PDB entry 5ZKI | X-ray diffraction, 2.32 A resolution | chains A and B of the 6 polymer chains in the assembly

[Chain A (and B)]
Molecule: Nuclease EXOG, mitochondrial
Organism: Homo sapiens
Notes: EC 3.1.30.-; chain B of this document is another copy of the same molecule, construct and numbering; everything in this record applies to it too
UniProtKB: Q9Y2C4 (EXOG_HUMAN); numbering as in UniProt (aligned over 42-368)
Amino-acid sequence (348 residues; row label = number of the first residue in the row):
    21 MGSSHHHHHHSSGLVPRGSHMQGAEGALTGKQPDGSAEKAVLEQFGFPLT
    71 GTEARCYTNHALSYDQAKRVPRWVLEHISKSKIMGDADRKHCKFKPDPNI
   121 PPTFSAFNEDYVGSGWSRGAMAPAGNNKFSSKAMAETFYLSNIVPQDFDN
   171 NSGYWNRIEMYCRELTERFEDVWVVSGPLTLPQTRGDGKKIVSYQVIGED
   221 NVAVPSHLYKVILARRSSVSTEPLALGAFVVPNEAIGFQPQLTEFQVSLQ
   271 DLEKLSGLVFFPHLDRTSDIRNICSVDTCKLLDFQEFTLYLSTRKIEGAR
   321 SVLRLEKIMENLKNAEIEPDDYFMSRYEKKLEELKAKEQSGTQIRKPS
Disordered / not traced: 21-57, 358-368 (chain B: 21-56, 361-368)
Differences from the reference sequence: expression tag (21-41); engineered mutation Ala-140 (His in Q9Y2C4)
UniProt features mapped onto this chain:
  - binding site (a divalent metal cation): Asn-171
  - natural variant: Gly-277 (G277V: Abolishes catalytic activity)
  - mutagenesis: Ser-137 (S137D: No effect on catalytic activity)
Cystine bridges: Cys-294/Cys-299
Bound ions: Mg2+: Asn-171 (shared with 2 residues of chain C)
From the paper describing this entry:
  - mutagenesis - H140A: abolished catalytic activity (proposed by the authors, not directly observed)
  - Mg2+ coordination: Asn-171
  - mutagenesis - N176A (20-fold): increased catalytic activity
  - binding site for the 12-nt DNA strand: Phe-168
  - contacts within the chain: Ser-137/Phe-168
  - mutagenesis - H140A/F168A (K_d_ = 3.15 uM): decreased binding to R2-DNA/RNA
  - mutagenesis - F168A, C299A: unchanged catalytic activity
  - specificity-determining residues: Asn-176

[Chain A / chain B interface]
Contacting residue pairs (118):
  Glu-58(A) / Thr-78(B)
  Lys-59(A) / Cys-76(B)
  Val-61(A) / His-97(B)
  Val-61(A) / Trp-193(B)  hydrogen bond (backbone-side chain)
  Leu-62(A) / His-80(B)
  Leu-62(A) / Leu-95(B)
  Leu-62(A) / Glu-96(B)
  Leu-62(A) / His-97(B)
  Leu-62(A) / Trp-193(B)
  Gln-64(A) / Trp-193(B)
  Gln-64(A) / Arg-235(B)
  Gln-64(A) / His-283(B)
  Phe-65(A) / Trp-193(B)  hydrophobic
  Phe-65(A) / Leu-233(B)  hydrophobic
  Phe-65(A) / Leu-244(B)  hydrophobic
  Phe-65(A) / Phe-281(B)
  Phe-65(A) / Pro-282(B)
  Phe-65(A) / His-283(B)  hydrogen bond (backbone-backbone)
  Phe-65(A) / Leu-284(B)  hydrophobic
  Gly-66(A) / Pro-282(B)
  Gly-66(A) / His-283(B)
  Phe-67(A) / Ala-74(B)  hydrophobic
  Phe-67(A) / Cys-76(B)  hydrophobic
  Phe-67(A) / Trp-93(B)  hydrophobic
  Phe-67(A) / Leu-95(B)  hydrophobic
  Phe-67(A) / Pro-282(B)
  Pro-68(A) / Trp-93(B)  hydrophobic
  Pro-68(A) / Val-195(B)  hydrophobic
  Pro-68(A) / Val-279(B)
  Leu-69(A) / Leu-278(B)
  Leu-69(A) / Val-279(B)  hydrogen bond (backbone-backbone)
  Leu-69(A) / Pro-282(B)  hydrophobic
  Thr-70(A) / Thr-72(B)
  Thr-70(A) / Ser-83(B)
  Thr-70(A) / Trp-93(B)
  Thr-70(A) / Leu-278(B)
  Thr-72(A) / Thr-70(B)
  Thr-72(A) / Thr-72(B)  hydrogen bond
  Ala-74(A) / Phe-67(B)  hydrophobic
  Cys-76(A) / Lys-59(B)
  Cys-76(A) / Phe-67(B)  hydrophobic
  Thr-78(A) / Glu-58(B)
  Asn-79(A) / Glu-58(B)
  Ala-81(A) / Phe-67(B)  hydrophobic
  Gln-86(A) / Gly-277(B)
  Ala-87(A) / Arg-92(B)
  Ala-87(A) / Ser-276(B)
  Ala-87(A) / Gly-277(B)
  Lys-88(A) / Lys-88(B)
  Arg-89(A) / Lys-274(B)  hydrogen bond (side chain-backbone)
  Arg-92(A) / Ala-87(B)
  Trp-93(A) / Phe-67(B)  hydrophobic
  Trp-93(A) / Pro-68(B)
  Trp-93(A) / Thr-70(B)
  Leu-95(A) / Leu-62(B)
  Leu-95(A) / Phe-67(B)  hydrophobic
  Glu-96(A) / Leu-62(B)
  His-97(A) / Leu-62(B)
  Lys-102(A) / Glu-58(B)  salt bridge
  Phe-124(A) / Glu-273(B)
  Phe-124(A) / Gly-277(B)
  Phe-124(A) / Leu-278(B)
  Phe-124(A) / Val-279(B)  hydrophobic
  Trp-193(A) / Val-61(B)  hydrogen bond (side chain-backbone)
  Trp-193(A) / Leu-62(B)
  Trp-193(A) / Phe-65(B)  hydrophobic
  Val-195(A) / Pro-68(B)  hydrophobic
  Pro-202(A) / Val-216(B)  hydrophobic
  Pro-202(A) / Asn-221(B)
  Lys-209(A) / Gln-215(B)
  Lys-210(A) / Gln-215(B)
  Lys-210(A) / Val-216(B)  hydrogen bond (backbone-backbone)
  Lys-210(A) / Gly-218(B)  hydrogen bond (side chain-backbone)
  Lys-210(A) / Asn-221(B)  hydrogen bond
  Ile-211(A) / Ser-213(B)
  Ile-211(A) / Tyr-214(B)
  Val-212(A) / Val-212(B)
  Val-212(A) / Ser-213(B)
  Val-212(A) / Tyr-214(B)  hydrogen bond (backbone-backbone)
  Val-212(A) / Val-216(B)  hydrophobic
  Ser-213(A) / Ile-211(B)
  Ser-213(A) / Val-212(B)
  Ser-213(A) / Ser-213(B)
  Tyr-214(A) / Ile-211(B)
  Tyr-214(A) / Val-212(B)  hydrogen bond (backbone-backbone)
  Gln-215(A) / Lys-209(B)
  Gln-215(A) / Lys-210(B)
  Val-216(A) / Pro-202(B)  hydrophobic
  Val-216(A) / Lys-210(B)  hydrogen bond (backbone-backbone)
  Val-216(A) / Val-212(B)  hydrophobic
  Gly-218(A) / Lys-210(B)  hydrogen bond (backbone-side chain)
  Asp-220(A) / Lys-274(B)  salt bridge
  Asn-221(A) / Lys-210(B)  hydrogen bond
  Leu-233(A) / Phe-65(B)  hydrophobic
  Arg-235(A) / Gln-64(B)  hydrogen bond
  Leu-244(A) / Phe-65(B)  hydrophobic
  Glu-273(A) / Phe-124(B)
  Lys-274(A) / Arg-89(B)  hydrogen bond (backbone-side chain)
  Lys-274(A) / Thr-123(B)
  Ser-276(A) / Ala-87(B)
  Gly-277(A) / Gln-86(B)  hydrogen bond (backbone-side chain)
  Gly-277(A) / Ala-87(B)
  Gly-277(A) / Phe-124(B)
  Leu-278(A) / Leu-69(B)
  Leu-278(A) / Thr-70(B)
  Leu-278(A) / Phe-124(B)
  Val-279(A) / Pro-68(B)
  Val-279(A) / Leu-69(B)  hydrogen bond (backbone-backbone)
  Val-279(A) / Phe-124(B)  hydrophobic
  Phe-281(A) / Phe-65(B)
  Pro-282(A) / Phe-65(B)
  Pro-282(A) / Gly-66(B)
  Pro-282(A) / Phe-67(B)
  Pro-282(A) / Leu-69(B)  hydrophobic
  His-283(A) / Gln-64(B)
  His-283(A) / Phe-65(B)  hydrogen bond (backbone-backbone)
  His-283(A) / Gly-66(B)
  Leu-284(A) / Phe-65(B)  hydrophobic
Also at the interface, not in a pair above, chain A (62 interface residues in all): Glu-63, His-80, Ser-83, Thr-123, Phe-149, Glu-219, Phe-280
Also at the interface, not in a pair above, chain B (60 interface residues in all): Glu-63, Asn-79, Ala-81, Thr-200, Glu-219, Phe-280

[Summary]
Chain A and chain B form an interface of 62 and 60 residues respectively; the contacts include 19 hydrogen
bonds and 2 salt bridges. Among the polar pairs are Lys-102(A)/Glu-58(B), Asp-220(A)/Lys-274(B) and
Val-61(A)/Trp-193(B). The paper reports a binding site for the 12-nt DNA strand at Phe-168(A); H140A of chain
A abolishes catalytic activity; 5 substitutions were tested in all.
Both chains are Nuclease EXOG, mitochondrial (Homo sapiens). Entry 5ZKI (Human EXOG-H140A in complex with
duplex DNA) was determined by X-ray diffraction (same publication as 5ZKJ and 6IID).
